2IU5 - chains A and B; structure by X-ray diffraction, 1.60 A resolution.

Chain A (and B):
Name: Hth-type dhaklm operon transcriptional activator dhas
From: Lactococcus lactis SUBSP. lactis IL1403
Notes: chain B of this document is another copy of the same molecule, construct and numbering; everything in this record applies to it too
Reference sequence: Q9CIV9 (DHAS_LACLA); residues -6 to 180 here correspond to UniProt positions 1-187 (UniProt number = residue number + 7)
Chain sequence (195 residues; row label = number of the first residue in the row; numbers below 1 keep their minus sign (Met-6 is residue -6)):
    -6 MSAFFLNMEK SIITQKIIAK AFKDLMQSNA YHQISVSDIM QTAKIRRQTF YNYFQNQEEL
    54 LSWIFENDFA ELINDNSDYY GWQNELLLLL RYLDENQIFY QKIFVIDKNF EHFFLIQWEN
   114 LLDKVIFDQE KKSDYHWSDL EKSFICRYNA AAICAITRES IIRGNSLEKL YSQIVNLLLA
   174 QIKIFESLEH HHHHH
Unresolved in the structure: -6 to 0, 181-188 (chain B: -6 to 3, 182-188)
Differences from the reference sequence: expression tag (181-188); engineered mutation Glu2 (Lys9 in Q9CIV9)
Curated features (UniProtKB/Swiss-Prot):
  - DNA-binding region: Ser28 to Phe47 (H-T-H motif)

How chain A and chain B interact:
Pairs across the interface (36):
  Glu134(A) - Gln166(B)
  Phe137(A) - Ile149(B)  hydrophobic
  Phe137(A) - Leu163(B)  hydrophobic
  Phe137(A) - Gln166(B)
  Phe137(A) - Ile167(B)  hydrophobic
  Phe137(A) - Leu170(B)  hydrophobic
  Arg140(A) - Ile149(B)
  Arg140(A) - Arg156(B)
  Tyr141(A) - Asn142(B)  hydrogen bond
  Tyr141(A) - Ala145(B)
  Tyr141(A) - Ile146(B)
  Tyr141(A) - Ile149(B)
  Tyr141(A) - Leu170(B)  hydrophobic
  Tyr141(A) - Leu171(B)
  Asn142(A) - Tyr141(B)  hydrogen bond
  Ala144(A) - Ala148(B)  hydrophobic
  Ala145(A) - Tyr141(B)
  Ala145(A) - Ala145(B)  hydrophobic
  Ile146(A) - Tyr141(B)
  Ala148(A) - Ala144(B)  hydrophobic
  Leu163(A) - Phe137(B)  hydrophobic
  Gln166(A) - Glu134(B)
  Gln166(A) - Phe137(B)
  Ile167(A) - Phe137(B)  hydrophobic
  Asn169(A) - Ile177(B)
  Leu170(A) - Phe137(B)  hydrophobic
  Leu170(A) - Tyr141(B)  hydrophobic
  Leu170(A) - Gln174(B)
  Leu171(A) - Tyr141(B)
  Ala173(A) - Ala173(B)
  Ala173(A) - Ile177(B)  hydrophobic
  Gln174(A) - Leu170(B)
  Gln174(A) - Gln174(B)
  Ile177(A) - Asn169(B)
  Ile177(A) - Ala173(B)  hydrophobic
  Phe178(A) - Leu170(B)  hydrophobic
Interface residues without a listed pair, chain A (22 interface residues in all): Leu133, Ile138, Ile149
Interface residues without a listed pair, chain B (24 interface residues in all): Leu133, Ile138, Arg140, Glu152, Phe178

In short:
22 residues of chain A and 24 residues of chain B are in contact; the contacts include 2 hydrogen bonds. The
hydrogen-bonded pair is Tyr141(A)-Asn142(B).
Both chains are Hth-type dhaklm operon transcriptional activator dhas (Lactococcus lactis SUBSP. lactis
IL1403). Entry 2IU5 (Dihydroxyacetone kinase operon activator DhaS) was determined by X-ray diffraction,
deposited together with 2IU4 and 2IU6.
